PDB entry 7FEI | electron microscopy, 3.91 A resolution | chains 2 and 4 of the 6 polymer chains in the assembly

== Chain 2 ==
Protein: Capsid protein VP0
From: Foot-and-mouth disease virus - type A
Notes: EC 2.7.7.48, 3.6.1.15
UniProt: J9PFK1 (J9PFK1_9PICO); residues 1-218 here correspond to UniProt positions 287-504 (UniProt number = residue number + 286)
Sequence (218 residues; row label = number of the first residue in the row):
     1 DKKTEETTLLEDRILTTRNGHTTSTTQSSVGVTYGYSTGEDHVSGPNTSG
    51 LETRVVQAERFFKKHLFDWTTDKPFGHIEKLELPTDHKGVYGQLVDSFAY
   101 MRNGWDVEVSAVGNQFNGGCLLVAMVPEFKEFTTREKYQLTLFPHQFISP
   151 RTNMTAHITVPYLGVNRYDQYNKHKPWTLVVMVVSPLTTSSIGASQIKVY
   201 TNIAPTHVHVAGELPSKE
Unresolved in the structure: 1-12, 218
Sequence notes: conflict Lys2 (Asn288 in J9PFK1), Glu131 (Asp417 in J9PFK1), Thr134 (Pro420 in J9PFK1)

== Chain 4 ==
Protein: Capsid protein VP0
From: Foot-and-mouth disease virus - type A
UniProt: P03309 (POLG_FMDVC); residues 1-85 here correspond to UniProt positions 202-286 (UniProt number = residue number + 201)
Sequence (85 residues; each row starts with the number of its first residue):
     1 GAGQSSPATGSQNQSGNTGSIINNYYMQQYQNSMDTQLGDNAISGGSNEG
    51 STDTTSSHTTNTQNNDWFSKLASSAFTGLFGALLA
Unresolved in the structure: 1-14, 40-64, 85
Sequence notes: conflict Ser57 (Thr258 in P03309)
Curated features (UniProtKB/Swiss-Prot):
  - site: Ala85 (Cleavage)
  - lipidation: Gly1 (N-myristoyl glycine)

== Interface between chain 2 and chain 4 ==
Residue-residue contacts (6):
  Tyr34(2) - Trp67(4)
  Tyr36(2) - Trp67(4)
  Tyr36(2) - Phe68(4)  hydrophobic
  Ser37(2) - Trp67(4)
  Ser44(2) - Leu38(4)
  Arg167(2) - Leu38(4)
Interface residues without a listed pair, chain 2 (9 interface residues in all): Gly35, Thr38, His42, Leu142
Interface residues without a listed pair, chain 4 (4 interface residues in all): Gly39

== In short ==
9 residues of chain 2 face 4 of chain 4 across their interface.
Here chain 2 is Capsid protein VP0 and chain 4 is Capsid protein VP0, both from Foot-and-mouth disease virus -
type A. Entry 7FEI (Complex of FMDV A/WH/CHA/09 and bovine neutralizing scFv antibody R55) was determined by
electron microscopy together with 7FEJ from the same study.
